7LPF - chains A and B; structure by X-ray diffraction, 1.10 A resolution.

Chain A:
Protein: Tryptophan synthase alpha chain
Source organism: Salmonella typhimurium (strain LT2 / SGSC1412 / ATCC 700720)
Notes: EC 4.2.1.20
UniProt: P00929 (TRPA_SALTY); residue numbers follow UniProt; this construct covers 1-268
Amino-acid sequence (268 residues; numbered 1 to 268; the number before each row is that of its first residue):
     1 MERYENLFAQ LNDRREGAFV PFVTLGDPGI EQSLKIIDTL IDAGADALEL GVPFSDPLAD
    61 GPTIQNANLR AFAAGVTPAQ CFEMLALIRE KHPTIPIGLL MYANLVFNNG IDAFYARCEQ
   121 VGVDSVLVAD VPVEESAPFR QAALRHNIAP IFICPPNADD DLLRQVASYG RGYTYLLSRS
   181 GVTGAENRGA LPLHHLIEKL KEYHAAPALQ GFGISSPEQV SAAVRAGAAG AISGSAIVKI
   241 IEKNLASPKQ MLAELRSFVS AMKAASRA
Curated features (UniProtKB/Swiss-Prot):
  - active site (Proton acceptor): E49, D60
Residues lining bound ligands: F9F (2-({[4-(trifluoromethoxy)phenyl]sulfonyl}amino)ethyl dihydrogen phosphate): F22, E49, A59, D60, I64, L100, L127, A129, I153, Y175, L177, R179, T183, G184, A185, F212, G213, I214, I232, S233, G234, S235

Chain B:
Protein: Tryptophan synthase beta chain
Source organism: Salmonella typhimurium (strain LT2 / SGSC1412 / ATCC 700720)
Notes: EC 4.2.1.20
UniProt: P0A2K1 (TRPB_SALTY); residues 1-397 here = UniProt positions 1-397
Amino-acid sequence (397 residues; row label = number of the first residue in the row):
     1 MTTLLNPYFG EFGGMYVPQI LMPALNQLEE AFVSAQKDPE FQAQFADLLK NYAGRPTALT
    61 KCQNITAGTR TTLYLKREDL LHGGAHKTNQ VLGQALLAKR MGKSEIIAET GAGQHGVASA
   121 LASALLGLKC RIYMGAKDVE RQSPNVFRMR LMGAEVIPVH SGSATLKDAC NEALRDWSGS
   181 YETAHYMLGT AAGPHPYPTI VREFQRMIGE ETKAQILDKE GRLPDAVIAC VGGGSNAIGM
   241 FADFINDTSV GLIGVEPGGH GIETGEHGAP LKHGRVGIYF GMKAPMMQTA DGQIEESYSI
   301 SAGLDFPSVG PQHAYLNSIG RADYVSITDD EALEAFKTLC RHEGIIPALE SSHALAHALK
   361 MMREQPEKEQ LLVVNLSGRG DKDIFTVHDI LKARGEI
Unresolved in the structure: 1, 395-397
Curated features (UniProtKB/Swiss-Prot):
  - modified residue: K87 (N6-(pyridoxal phosphate)lysine)
Covalently attached groups: pyridoxal phosphate (PLP) linked to K87
Metal / ion sites: Na+: G232, F306, S308
Residues lining bound ligands: pyridoxal phosphate (PLP): A85, H86, Q114, T190, C230, V231, G232, G233, G234, S235, N236, G303, L304, A348, E350, S351, S377, G378

Chain A / chain B interface:
Residue-residue contacts - 65 pairs, chain A then chain B:
  P53(A) - Q293(B)  hydrogen bond (backbone-side chain)
  F54(A) - G292(B)
  F54(A) - Q293(B)
  S55(A) - K167(B)
  S55(A) - Q293(B)  hydrogen bond (backbone-side chain)
  S55(A) - I294(B)  hydrogen bond (side chain-backbone)
  D56(A) - K167(B)  salt bridge
  D56(A) - D168(B)
  D56(A) - N171(B)  hydrogen bond
  D56(A) - Y279(B)  hydrogen bond
  D56(A) - I294(B)
  P57(A) - R175(B)  hydrogen bond (backbone-side chain)
  L58(A) - P18(B)
  L58(A) - R175(B)
  D60(A) - R175(B)  hydrogen bond (backbone-side chain)
  Q65(A) - S161(B)
  Q65(A) - E172(B)
  Q65(A) - R175(B)
  L69(A) - G162(B)
  F72(A) - Q293(B)
  T77(A) - D291(B)
  P78(A) - D291(B)
  A103(A) - I278(B)  hydrophobic
  N104(A) - G277(B)
  N104(A) - I278(B)  hydrogen bond (side chain-backbone)
  N104(A) - Q288(B)  hydrogen bond
  N104(A) - G292(B)  hydrogen bond (side chain-backbone)
  N104(A) - I294(B)
  L105(A) - D291(B)
  L105(A) - G292(B)
  F107(A) - V276(B)
  F107(A) - I278(B)  hydrophobic
  F107(A) - K283(B)
  N108(A) - R275(B)  hydrogen bond
  N108(A) - Q288(B)
  N108(A) - A290(B)  hydrogen bond (side chain-backbone)
  N108(A) - D291(B)
  N108(A) - G292(B)
  A129(A) - P18(B)
  D130(A) - Y16(B)
  D130(A) - V17(B)  hydrogen bond (backbone-backbone)
  D130(A) - P18(B)
  P132(A) - M15(B)
  P132(A) - V17(B)
  P132(A) - Q19(B)
  P132(A) - M22(B)  hydrophobic
  V133(A) - Q19(B)  hydrogen bond (backbone-side chain)
  E134(A) - Q19(B)  hydrogen bond
  E134(A) - M22(B)
  E135(A) - Y8(B)  hydrogen bond
  E135(A) - G14(B)
  E135(A) - M15(B)  hydrogen bond (side chain-backbone)
  E135(A) - Y16(B)  hydrogen bond
  I153(A) - Q19(B)
  P155(A) - Q19(B)
  P155(A) - I20(B)  hydrophobic
  N157(A) - Y181(B)
  L162(A) - Q19(B)
  S180(A) - I20(B)
  S180(A) - S178(B)
  S180(A) - G179(B)
  G181(A) - S178(B)  hydrogen bond (backbone-backbone)
  G181(A) - G179(B)
  V182(A) - R175(B)
  V182(A) - S178(B)
Interface residues without a listed pair, chain A (35 interface residues in all): A59, V131, F139, P156, L177
Interface residues without a listed pair, chain B (36 interface residues in all): T2, P23, L174, M286, T289

Overview:
35 residues of chain A and 36 residues of chain B are in contact; the contacts include 19 hydrogen bonds and 1
salt bridge. Among the polar pairs are D56(A)-K167(B), P53(A)-Q293(B) and S55(A)-Q293(B). Ligands of chain A:
compound F9F. Covalently linked pyridoxal phosphate: at K87(B).
Chain A is Tryptophan synthase alpha chain and chain B is Tryptophan synthase beta chain, both from Salmonella
typhimurium (strain LT2 / SGSC1412 / ATCC 700720); the structure, The internal aldimine form of the wild-type
Salmonella typhimurium Tryptophan Synthase in complex with inhibitor
N-(4'-trifluoromethoxybenzenesulfonyl)-2-amino-1-ethylphosphate ..., was determined by X-ray diffraction.
